PDB entry 6ZBU | X-ray diffraction, 2.46 A resolution | chains B and E of the 12 polymer chains in the assembly

== Chain B (and E) ==
Name: Nuclear receptor corepressor 1, B-cell lymphoma 6 protein
Source organism: Homo sapiens
Notes: chain E of this document is another copy of the same molecule, construct and numbering; everything in this record applies to it too
Reference sequence: chimeric construct of O75376, P41182: residues -5 to 3 from O75376 (NCOR1_HUMAN) positions 1733-1741 (UniProt number = residue number + 1738); residues 6-129 from P41182 positions 6-129 (same numbers)
Sequence (137 residues; numbered -7 to 129; the number before each row is that of its first residue; numbers below 1 keep their minus sign (Gly-7 is residue -7)):
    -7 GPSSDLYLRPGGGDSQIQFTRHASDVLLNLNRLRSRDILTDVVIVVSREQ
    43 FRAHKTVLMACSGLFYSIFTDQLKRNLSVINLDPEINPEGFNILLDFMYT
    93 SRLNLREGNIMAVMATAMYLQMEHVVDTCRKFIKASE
Unresolved in the structure: 3-5 (chain E: -7 to -5, 2-3, 128-129)
Differences from the reference sequence: expression tag (-7 to -6); linker (4-5); conflict Gln8 (Cys in P41182), Arg67 (Cys in P41182), Asn84 (Cys in P41182)

== Chain B / chain E interface ==
Contacting residue pairs (24; chain B residue first):
  Gly-7(B) with Leu69(E)
  Pro-6(B) with Leu69(E); Ser70(E), hydrogen bond (backbone-backbone); Val71(E), hydrogen bond (backbone-backbone)
  Ser-5(B) with Leu69(E); Val71(E)
  Ser-4(B) with Lys66(E), hydrogen bond; Leu69(E); Val71(E), hydrogen bond (backbone-backbone); Ile72(E); Asn73(E), hydrogen bond (backbone-backbone)
  Asp-3(B) with Asn73(E), hydrogen bond
  Leu-2(B) with Leu56(E), hydrophobic; Ile60(E), hydrophobic; Ile72(E), hydrophobic; Asn73(E), hydrogen bond (backbone-backbone); Leu74(E), hydrophobic; Asp75(E), hydrogen bond (backbone-backbone); Tyr111(E), hydrogen bond (backbone-side chain)
  Tyr-1(B) with Asn73(E); Leu74(E); Asp75(E); Pro76(E)
  Leu0(B) with Asp75(E), hydrogen bond (backbone-side chain)
Other interface residues (no listed pair), chain E (14 interface residues in all): Asn68, Glu77

== Overview ==
Chain B and chain E form an interface of 8 and 14 residues respectively, with 10 hydrogen bonds. Polar
contacts include Ser-4(B)-Lys66(E), Asp-3(B)-Asn73(E) and Leu-2(B)-Tyr111(E).
Chain B and chain E are both Nuclear receptor corepressor 1, B-cell lymphoma 6 protein (Homo sapiens); the
structure, Crystal structure of an NCoR1BBD2-BCL6BTB chimera in complex with the NcoR1 BBD1 corepressor
peptide, was determined by X-ray diffraction together with 6XWF, 6XXS, 6XYX, 6XZZ and 6Y17 from the same
study.
